6O1N - chains C and D of the 4 polymer chains in the assembly; structure by electron microscopy, 2.90 A resolution.

# Chain C (and D)
Name: Transient receptor potential cation channel subfamily V member 5
From: Oryctolagus cuniculus
Notes: chain D of this document is another copy of the same molecule, construct and numbering; everything in this record applies to it too
UniProtKB: Q9XSM3 (TRPV5_RABIT); numbering as in UniProt (aligned over 1-730)
Chain sequence (730 residues; row label = number of the first residue in the row):
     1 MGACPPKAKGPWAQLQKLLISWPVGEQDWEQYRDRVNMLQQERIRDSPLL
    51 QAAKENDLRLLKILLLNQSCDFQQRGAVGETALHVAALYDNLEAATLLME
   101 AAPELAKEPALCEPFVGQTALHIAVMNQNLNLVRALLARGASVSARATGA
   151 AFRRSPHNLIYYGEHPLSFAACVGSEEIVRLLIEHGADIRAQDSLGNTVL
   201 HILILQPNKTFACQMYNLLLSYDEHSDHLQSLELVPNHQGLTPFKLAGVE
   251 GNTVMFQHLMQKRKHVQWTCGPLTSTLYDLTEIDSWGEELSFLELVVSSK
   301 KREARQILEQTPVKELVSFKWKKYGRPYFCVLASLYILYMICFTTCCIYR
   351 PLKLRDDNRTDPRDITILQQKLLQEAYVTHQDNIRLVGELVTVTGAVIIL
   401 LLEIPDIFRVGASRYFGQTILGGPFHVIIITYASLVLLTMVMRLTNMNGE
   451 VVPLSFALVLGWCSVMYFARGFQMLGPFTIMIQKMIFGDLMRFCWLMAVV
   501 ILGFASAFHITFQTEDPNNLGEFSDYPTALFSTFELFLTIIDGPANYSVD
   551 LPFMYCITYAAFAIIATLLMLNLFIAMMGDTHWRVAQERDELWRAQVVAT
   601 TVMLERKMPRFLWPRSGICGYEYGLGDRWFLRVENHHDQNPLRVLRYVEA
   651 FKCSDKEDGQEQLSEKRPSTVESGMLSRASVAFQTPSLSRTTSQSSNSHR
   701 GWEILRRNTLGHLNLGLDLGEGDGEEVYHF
Disordered / not traced: 1-26, 639-730
Curated features (UniProtKB/Swiss-Prot):
  - region: Val-598 to Val-602 (Interaction with S100A10), Ala-650 to Cys-653 (Involved in Ca(2+)-dependent inactivation), Gly-701 to Phe-730 (Involved in Ca(2+)-dependent inactivation)
  - binding site (Ca(2+)): Asp-542
  - modified residue: Thr-685 (Phosphothreonine), Ser-689 (Phosphoserine)
  - glycosylation: Asn-358 (N-linked (GlcNAc...) asparagine)
Reported in the primary citation:
  - post-translational modification sites: Asn-358 (citing earlier work)

# Chain C / chain D interface
Pairs across the interface (87; chain C residue first):
  Gln-267(C) / Asn-37(D)
  Gln-267(C) / Met-38(D)
  Gln-267(C) / Gln-41(D)  hydrogen bond (backbone-side chain)
  Gln-267(C) / Tyr-89(D)  hydrogen bond (backbone-side chain)
  Trp-268(C) / Asn-37(D)
  Trp-268(C) / Gln-41(D)
  Trp-268(C) / Leu-88(D)  hydrophobic
  Trp-268(C) / Tyr-89(D)
  Thr-269(C) / Leu-88(D)
  Thr-269(C) / Asn-127(D)
  Cys-270(C) / Leu-88(D)  hydrophobic
  Cys-270(C) / Gln-118(D)
  Gly-271(C) / Met-126(D)
  Gly-271(C) / Asn-127(D)  hydrogen bond (backbone-side chain)
  Pro-272(C) / Met-126(D)
  Leu-277(C) / Met-38(D)  hydrophobic
  Lys-323(C) / Asp-28(D)
  Ile-348(C) / Gln-513(D)
  Arg-350(C) / Ile-510(D)  hydrogen bond (side chain-backbone)
  Ile-365(C) / Val-549(D)
  Ile-365(C) / Asp-550(D)  hydrogen bond (backbone-backbone)
  Ile-367(C) / Glu-515(D)
  Ile-367(C) / Asp-516(D)
  Ile-367(C) / Asp-550(D)
  Leu-368(C) / Glu-515(D)
  Gln-369(C) / Thr-514(D)
  Gln-369(C) / Asp-516(D)  hydrogen bond
  Gln-370(C) / Gln-513(D)
  Val-451(C) / Ile-510(D)  hydrophobic
  Leu-458(C) / Gly-503(D)
  Val-459(C) / Gly-503(D)
  Trp-462(C) / Val-499(D)
  Met-466(C) / Leu-496(D)  hydrophobic
  Met-474(C) / Met-491(D)  hydrophobic
  Leu-475(C) / Trp-495(D)  hydrophobic
  Phe-478(C) / Arg-492(D)
  Phe-478(C) / Leu-496(D)  hydrophobic
  Met-485(C) / Leu-569(D)
  Met-485(C) / Leu-573(D)  hydrophobic
  Leu-490(C) / Leu-569(D)  hydrophobic
  Phe-493(C) / Leu-568(D)  hydrophobic
  Gly-521(C) / Tyr-547(D)
  Glu-522(C) / Tyr-547(D)
  Phe-531(C) / Cys-556(D)
  Phe-531(C) / Tyr-559(D)  hydrophobic
  Phe-531(C) / Ala-560(D)  hydrophobic
  Ser-532(C) / Tyr-547(D)
  Phe-534(C) / Ala-563(D)  hydrophobic
  Phe-534(C) / Ile-564(D)  hydrophobic
  Glu-535(C) / Tyr-559(D)
  Leu-538(C) / Ala-563(D)
  Leu-538(C) / Thr-567(D)
  Leu-538(C) / Leu-568(D)  hydrophobic
  Ile-540(C) / Thr-539(D)
  Ile-540(C) / Asp-542(D)
  Ile-540(C) / Gly-543(D)
  Ile-540(C) / Tyr-559(D)
  Ile-540(C) / Ala-563(D)  hydrophobic
  Ile-540(C) / Thr-567(D)
  Ile-541(C) / Gly-543(D)
  Asp-542(C) / Asp-542(D)
  Leu-571(C) / Asn-572(D)
  Phe-574(C) / Leu-568(D)
  Phe-574(C) / Asn-572(D)
  Ile-575(C) / Asn-572(D)
  Ile-575(C) / Ile-575(D)  hydrophobic
  Met-578(C) / Leu-569(D)  hydrophobic
  Met-578(C) / Asn-572(D)
  Met-578(C) / Leu-573(D)  hydrophobic
  Met-578(C) / Ala-576(D)
  Gly-579(C) / Ala-576(D)
  Gly-579(C) / Asp-580(D)
  His-582(C) / Met-577(D)  hydrogen bond
  His-582(C) / Asp-580(D)
  Trp-583(C) / Asp-580(D)
  Trp-583(C) / Arg-584(D)
  Ala-586(C) / Arg-584(D)
  Ile-618(C) / Arg-35(D)
  Glu-622(C) / Glu-42(D)
  Tyr-623(C) / Arg-35(D)  hydrogen bond
  Tyr-623(C) / Glu-42(D)
  Gly-624(C) / Glu-42(D)
  Arg-632(C) / Asp-34(D)  salt bridge
  Arg-632(C) / Asn-37(D)
  Glu-634(C) / Arg-33(D)  salt bridge
  His-636(C) / Leu-159(D)
  His-636(C) / Ile-160(D)
Interface residues without a listed pair, chain C (66 interface residues in all): Leu-273, Phe-319, Cys-347, Leu-352, Asp-364, Ser-455, Phe-456, Cys-463, Thr-479, Ile-482, Ile-486, Phe-537, Thr-539, Phe-630, Asn-635
Interface residues without a listed pair, chain D (62 interface residues in all): Gln-31, Leu-39, Gln-40, Ile-123, Tyr-162, Phe-493, Leu-502, Ser-506, Ala-507, Thr-511, Asn-519, Ser-548, Leu-551, Met-554, Trp-583

# Overview
66 residues of chain C and 62 residues of chain D are in contact, with 8 hydrogen bonds and 2 salt bridges.
Among the polar pairs are Arg-632(C)/Asp-34(D), Glu-634(C)/Arg-33(D) and Gln-267(C)/Gln-41(D). From UniProt:
Ca2+-binding residue Asp-542(C) on chain C. From the paper: a modification site at Asn-358(C).
Chain C and chain D are both Transient receptor potential cation channel subfamily V member 5 (Oryctolagus
cuniculus); the structure, Cryo-EM structure of TRPV5 (1-660) in nanodisc, was determined by electron
microscopy together with 6O1P, 6O1U and 6O20 from the same study.
